PDB entry 4TY6 | X-ray diffraction, 1.85 A resolution | chains A and H

[Chain A]
Name: Coagulation factor XI
Source organism: Homo sapiens
Notes: EC 3.4.21.27; fragment: Light chain
UniProtKB: P03951 (FA11_HUMAN); the construct lacks a stretch of the UniProt sequence and is renumbered around it, so the offset changes along the chain: 16-36 = UniProt 388-408; 37-58 = UniProt 411-432; 59-65 = UniProt 435-441; 66-143 = UniProt 444-521; 3 more segments
Sequence (244 residues; row label = number of the first residue in the row; note: 1 number in that range is skipped by the numbering (no residue carries it; nothing is unmodelled there); a row labelled like 36A-36B holds insertion residues (36A, then the next letters in order)):
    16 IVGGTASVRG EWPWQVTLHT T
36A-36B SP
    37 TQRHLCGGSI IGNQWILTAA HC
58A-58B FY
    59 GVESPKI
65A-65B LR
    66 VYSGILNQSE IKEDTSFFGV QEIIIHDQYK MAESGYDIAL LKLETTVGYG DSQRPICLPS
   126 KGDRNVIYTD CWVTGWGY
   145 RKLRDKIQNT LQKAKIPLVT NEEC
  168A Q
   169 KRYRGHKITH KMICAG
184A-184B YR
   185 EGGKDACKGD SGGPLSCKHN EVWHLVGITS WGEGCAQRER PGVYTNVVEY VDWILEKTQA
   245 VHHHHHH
Not modelled in the structure: 246-251
Construct notes: engineered mutation Gly113 (Asn491 in P03951), Gly115 (Thr493 in P03951); expression tag (246-251)
Swiss-Prot annotation at these positions:
  - active site (Charge relay system): His57, Asp102, Ser195
  - binding site (heparin): Lys169 to Arg172
  - glycosylation: Asn72 (N-linked (GlcNAc...) (complex) asparagine)
Cystine bridges: Cys42-Cys58, Cys136-Cys201, Cys168-Cys182, Cys191-Cys219
Ligand contacts: 39D (4-{2-[(1S)-1-({[trans-4-(aminomethyl)cyclohexyl]carbonyl}amino)-2-phenylethyl]-1H-imidazol-4-yl}benzamide): Arg39, His40, Leu41, Cys42, His57, Cys58, Tyr143, Ile151, Asp189, Ala190, Cys191, Lys192, Gly193, Asp194, Ser195, Thr213, Ser214, Trp215, Gly216, Gly218, Cys219, Gly226

[Chain H]
Name: Cys-thr-thr-lys-ile-lys-pro
Source organism: Homo sapiens
Notes: EC 3.4.21.27; fragment: Heavy chain
UniProtKB: P03951 (FA11_HUMAN); residues 357-369 here correspond to UniProt positions 375-387 (UniProt number = residue number + 18)
Sequence (18 residues; row label = number of the first residue in the row):
   352 MDDDDKMDNE CTTKIKPR
Not modelled in the structure: 352-361, 369
Construct notes: initiating methionine (352); expression tag (353-356)

[Chain A / chain H interface]
Disulfides between the chains: Cys122(A)-Cys362(H)
Residue-residue contacts (18; chain A residue first):
  Ile47(A) - Ile366(H)
  Gly48(A) - Ile366(H)
  Asn49(A) - Pro368(H)
  Trp51(A) - Ile366(H)
  Cys122(A) - Cys362(H)  disulfide
  Leu123(A) - Thr364(H)
  Leu123(A) - Ile366(H)  hydrophobic
  Pro124(A) - Thr364(H)  hydrogen bond (backbone-side chain)
  Ser125(A) - Thr363(H)
  Val235(A) - Thr364(H)
  Leu239(A) - Lys365(H)
  Leu239(A) - Ile366(H)  hydrophobic
  Thr242(A) - Ile366(H)
  Thr242(A) - Lys367(H)
  Gln243(A) - Lys365(H)  hydrogen bond (side chain-backbone)
  Gln243(A) - Ile366(H)
  Gln243(A) - Lys367(H)  hydrogen bond (side chain-backbone)
  Ala244(A) - Lys367(H)  hydrogen bond (backbone-side chain)
Other interface residues (no listed pair), chain A (16 interface residues in all): Gln50, Ile121, Ile238

[Summary]
16 residues of chain A and 7 residues of chain H are in contact; the contacts include 1 disulfide bond and 4
hydrogen bonds. Polar contacts include Pro124(A)-Thr364(H), Gln243(A)-Lys365(H) and Gln243(A)-Lys367(H).
Ligands of chain A: compound 39D.
Here chain A is Coagulation factor XI and chain H is Cys-thr-thr-lys-ile-lys-pro, both from Homo sapiens.
Entry 4TY6 (Factor XIa in complex with the inhibitor
4-{2-[(1S)-1-({[trans-4-(aminomethyl)cyclohexyl]carbonyl}amino)-2-phenylethyl]-1H-imidazol-4-yl}benzamide) was
determined by X-ray diffraction, deposited together with 4TY7.
